PDB entry 8JG8 | X-ray diffraction, 2.90 A resolution | chain A

Chain A:
Name: Aurora kinase A
Source organism: Homo sapiens
Notes: EC 2.7.11.1
Reference sequence: O14965 (AURKA_HUMAN); residues 127-389 here = UniProt positions 127-389
Amino-acid sequence (263 residues; numbered 127 to 389; the number before each row is that of its first residue):
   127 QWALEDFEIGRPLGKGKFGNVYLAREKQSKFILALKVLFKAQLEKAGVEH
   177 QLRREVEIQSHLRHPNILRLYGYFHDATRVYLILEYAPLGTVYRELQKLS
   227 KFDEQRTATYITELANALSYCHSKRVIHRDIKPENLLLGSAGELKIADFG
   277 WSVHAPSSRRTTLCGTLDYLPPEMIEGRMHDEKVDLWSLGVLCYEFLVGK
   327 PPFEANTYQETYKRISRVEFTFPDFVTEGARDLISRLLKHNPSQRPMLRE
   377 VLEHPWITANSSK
Not modelled in the structure: 142, 282-289
Small-molecule neighbours: C74 (4-[5-[3-[bis(oxidanylidene)-$l^5-sulfanyl]oxyphenyl]-7H-pyrrolo[2,3-d]pyrimidin-4-yl]morpholine): Leu139, Gly140, Lys141, Val147, Ala160, Lys162, Leu194, Leu210, Glu211, Tyr212, Ala213, Thr217, Glu260, Asn261, Leu263, Ala273, Asp274
UniProt features mapped onto this chain:
  - region: His280 to Leu293 (Activation segment)
  - active site: Asp256 (Proton acceptor)
  - binding site (ATP): Lys143, Lys162, Glu211 to Ala213, Glu260, Asn261, Asp274
  - modified residue: Thr287 (Phosphothreonine), Thr288 (Phosphothreonine), Ser342 (Phosphoserine)
  - cross-link: Lys258 (Glycyl lysine isopeptide (Lys-Gly) (interchain with G-Cter in SUMO2))
  - natural variant: Ser155 (S155R: In a colorectal adenocarcinoma sample), Val174 (V174M: In a metastatic melanoma sample)
  - mutagenesis: Lys162 (K162R: Loss of kinase activity), Phe165 (F165A: Decreases the interaction with phosphatase type 1 isoforms), Gly198 (G198N: Reduces interaction with TPX2. Reduces kinase activity tenfold. Promotes interaction with the AURKB binding partners INCENP and BIRC5 that are normally not bound by AURKA), Arg205 (R205A: Reduces ubiquitination and proteasomal degradation), Asp274 (D274N: Abolishes cilia disassembly and kinase activity), Thr287 (T287A: No direct effect on catalytic activity; T287E: Enhances interaction with TPX2), Thr288 (T288A: Reduces cilia disassembly and kinase activity; T288D: Mimics phosphorylation state and increases kinase activity), Cys290 (C290A: Enhances stability; when associated with A-393), Tyr334 (Y334A: Reduces binding to MYCN), Gln335 (Q335A: Reduces binding to MYCN), Phe346 (F346A: Decreases the interaction with phosphatase type 1 isoforms)

In short:
Chain A binds compound C74. Curated annotation (UniProt) lists active-site residue Asp256, 8 ATP-binding
residues and 11 mutagenesis sites.
Chain A is Aurora kinase A (Homo sapiens); the structure, The crystal structure of human aurka kinase domain
in the complex with aurka-compound 25, was determined by X-ray diffraction together with 8JF3 and 8JF4 from
the same study.
